2OHO - chains A and B; structure by X-ray diffraction, 2.25 A resolution.

# Chain A (and B)
Molecule: Glutamate Racemase
Source organism: Streptococcus pyogenes M1 GAS
Notes: EC 5.1.1.3; chain B of this document is another copy of the same molecule, construct and numbering; everything in this record applies to it too
UniProt: Q9A1B7 (MURI_STRP1); numbering as in UniProt (aligned over 1-264)
Amino-acid sequence (273 residues; numbered -8 to 264; the number before each row is that of its first residue; numbers below 1 keep their minus sign (Gly-8 is residue -8)):
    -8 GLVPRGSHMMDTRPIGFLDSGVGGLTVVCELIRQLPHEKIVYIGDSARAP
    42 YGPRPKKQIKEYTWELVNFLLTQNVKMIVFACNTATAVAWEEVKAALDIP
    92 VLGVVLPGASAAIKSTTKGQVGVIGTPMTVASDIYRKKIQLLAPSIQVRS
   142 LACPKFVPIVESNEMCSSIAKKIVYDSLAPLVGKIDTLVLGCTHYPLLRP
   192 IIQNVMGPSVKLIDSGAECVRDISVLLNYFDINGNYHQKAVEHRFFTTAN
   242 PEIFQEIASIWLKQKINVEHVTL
Unresolved in the structure: 153-157 (chain B: -8 to 0, 36-44, 175)
Construct notes: expression tag (-8 to 0)
Swiss-Prot annotation at these positions:
  - active site (Proton donor/acceptor): Cys73, Cys183
  - binding site (substrate): Asp10, Ser11, Tyr42, Gly43, Asn74, Thr75, Thr184, His185

# Chain A / chain B interface
Pairs across the interface - 43 pairs, chain A then chain B:
  His-1(A) - Gln131(B)  hydrogen bond (side chain-backbone)
  His-1(A) - Leu132(B)
  Met1(A) - Leu132(B)
  Met1(A) - Pro135(B)
  Lys85(A) - Tyr220(B)  hydrogen bond (side chain-backbone)
  Pro91(A) - Tyr220(B)
  Val92(A) - Tyr220(B)  hydrogen bond (backbone-side chain)
  Leu93(A) - Tyr220(B)  hydrophobic
  Ser101(A) - Asn219(B)  hydrogen bond
  Ile104(A) - Tyr227(B)  hydrophobic
  Lys105(A) - Leu26(B)
  Lys105(A) - Ser215(B)
  Lys105(A) - Tyr227(B)  hydrogen bond
  Leu132(A) - Met1(B)
  Leu133(A) - Met1(B)
  Leu133(A) - Asn224(B)
  Leu133(A) - Tyr227(B)
  Ala134(A) - His228(B)
  Pro135(A) - Met1(B)
  Pro135(A) - His228(B)
  Ser136(A) - His228(B)  hydrogen bond (backbone-side chain)
  Asp213(A) - Val216(B)
  Ser215(A) - Lys105(B)  hydrogen bond
  Val216(A) - Asp213(B)
  Leu217(A) - Val216(B)  hydrophobic
  Leu217(A) - Tyr220(B)  hydrophobic
  Asn219(A) - Leu97(B)
  Asn219(A) - Ser101(B)  hydrogen bond
  Asn219(A) - Leu133(B)
  Tyr220(A) - Lys85(B)  hydrogen bond (backbone-side chain)
  Tyr220(A) - Pro91(B)
  Tyr220(A) - Val92(B)  hydrogen bond (side chain-backbone)
  Tyr220(A) - Leu217(B)  hydrophobic
  Phe221(A) - Tyr220(B)  hydrophobic
  Asn224(A) - Leu133(B)
  Asn226(A) - Pro135(B)
  Tyr227(A) - Ile104(B)  hydrophobic
  Tyr227(A) - Leu133(B)  hydrogen bond (backbone-backbone)
  Tyr227(A) - Ala134(B)  hydrophobic
  His228(A) - Ala134(B)
  His228(A) - Pro135(B)
  His228(A) - Ser136(B)  hydrogen bond (side chain-backbone)
  His228(A) - Ile137(B)
Other interface residues (no listed pair), chain A (29 interface residues in all): Val-6, Ile137, Asp222, Gly225
Other interface residues (no listed pair), chain B (27 interface residues in all): His28, Phe221

# In short
The interface between chain A and chain B involves 29 residues on one side and 27 on the other, with 12
hydrogen bonds. Among the polar pairs are His-1(A)-Gln131(B), Lys85(A)-Tyr220(B) and Val92(A)-Tyr220(B).
Both chains are Glutamate Racemase (Streptococcus pyogenes M1 GAS). Entry 2OHO (Structural Basis for Glutamate
Racemase Inhibitor) was determined by X-ray diffraction, deposited together with 2OHG and 2OHV.
